PDB entry 4W78 | X-ray diffraction, 1.54 A resolution | chains A and E of the 4 polymer chains in the assembly

# Chain A (and E)
Name: Hydratase ChsH1
Source organism: Mycobacterium tuberculosis
Notes: chain E of this document is another copy of the same molecule, construct and numbering; everything in this record applies to it too
Reference sequence: W6I895 (W6I895_MYCTD); residue numbers follow UniProt; this construct covers 3-180
Amino-acid sequence (178 residues; row label = number of the first residue in the row):
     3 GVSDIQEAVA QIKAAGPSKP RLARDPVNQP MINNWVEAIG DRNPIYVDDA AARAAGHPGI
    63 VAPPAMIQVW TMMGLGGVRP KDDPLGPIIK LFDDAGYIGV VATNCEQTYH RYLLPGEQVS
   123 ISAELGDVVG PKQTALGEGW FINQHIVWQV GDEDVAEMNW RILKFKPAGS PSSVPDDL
Not modelled in the structure: 3, 173-180 (chain E: 3-5, 171-180)
Ion coordination: Cd2+ site 1: Asp-129 (shared with Glu-126(E) of chain E); Cd2+ site 2: His-147 (shared with Asp-129(E) of chain E)

# Interface between chain A and chain E
Contacting residue pairs - 20 pairs, chain A then chain E:
  Arg-26(A) / Pro-32(E)
  Arg-26(A) / Asn-35(E)
  Arg-26(A) / Asn-36(E)  hydrogen bond
  Asp-27(A) / Pro-32(E)
  Asp-27(A) / Asn-35(E)  hydrogen bond
  Asn-30(A) / Pro-32(E)
  Pro-32(A) / Arg-26(E)
  Pro-32(A) / Asp-27(E)
  Pro-32(A) / Asn-30(E)
  Pro-32(A) / Met-33(E)  hydrophobic
  Asn-35(A) / Arg-26(E)
  Asn-35(A) / Asp-27(E)  hydrogen bond
  Asn-36(A) / Arg-26(E)  hydrogen bond
  Glu-39(A) / Arg-26(E)  salt bridge
  Glu-39(A) / Leu-77(E)
  Glu-39(A) / Gly-78(E)  hydrogen bond (side chain-backbone)
  Ala-40(A) / Leu-77(E)  hydrophobic
  Gly-76(A) / Glu-39(E)
  Leu-77(A) / Glu-39(E)  hydrogen bond (backbone-side chain)
  Leu-77(A) / Ala-40(E)  hydrophobic
Interface residues without a listed pair, chain A (11 interface residues in all): Met-33

# In short
The chain A/chain E interface involves 11 residues from each chain; the contacts include 6 hydrogen bonds and
1 salt bridge. Polar pairs include Glu-39(A)/Arg-26(E), Arg-26(A)/Asn-36(E) and Asp-27(A)/Asn-35(E).
Chain A and chain E are both Hydratase ChsH1 (Mycobacterium tuberculosis); the structure, Crystal structure of
the ChsH1-ChsH2 complex from Mycobacterium tuberculosis, was determined by X-ray diffraction, deposited
together with 4WNB.
